PDB entry 7WBB | electron microscopy, 3.60 A resolution | chains E and H of the 7 polymer chains in the assembly

== Chain E ==
Protein: AFG2 isoform 1
Organism: Saccharomyces cerevisiae
UniProt: A0A6A5PRU8 (A0A6A5PRU8_YEASX); residues 1-780 here = UniProt positions 1-780
Chain sequence (780 residues; numbered 1 to 780; the number before each row is that of its first residue):
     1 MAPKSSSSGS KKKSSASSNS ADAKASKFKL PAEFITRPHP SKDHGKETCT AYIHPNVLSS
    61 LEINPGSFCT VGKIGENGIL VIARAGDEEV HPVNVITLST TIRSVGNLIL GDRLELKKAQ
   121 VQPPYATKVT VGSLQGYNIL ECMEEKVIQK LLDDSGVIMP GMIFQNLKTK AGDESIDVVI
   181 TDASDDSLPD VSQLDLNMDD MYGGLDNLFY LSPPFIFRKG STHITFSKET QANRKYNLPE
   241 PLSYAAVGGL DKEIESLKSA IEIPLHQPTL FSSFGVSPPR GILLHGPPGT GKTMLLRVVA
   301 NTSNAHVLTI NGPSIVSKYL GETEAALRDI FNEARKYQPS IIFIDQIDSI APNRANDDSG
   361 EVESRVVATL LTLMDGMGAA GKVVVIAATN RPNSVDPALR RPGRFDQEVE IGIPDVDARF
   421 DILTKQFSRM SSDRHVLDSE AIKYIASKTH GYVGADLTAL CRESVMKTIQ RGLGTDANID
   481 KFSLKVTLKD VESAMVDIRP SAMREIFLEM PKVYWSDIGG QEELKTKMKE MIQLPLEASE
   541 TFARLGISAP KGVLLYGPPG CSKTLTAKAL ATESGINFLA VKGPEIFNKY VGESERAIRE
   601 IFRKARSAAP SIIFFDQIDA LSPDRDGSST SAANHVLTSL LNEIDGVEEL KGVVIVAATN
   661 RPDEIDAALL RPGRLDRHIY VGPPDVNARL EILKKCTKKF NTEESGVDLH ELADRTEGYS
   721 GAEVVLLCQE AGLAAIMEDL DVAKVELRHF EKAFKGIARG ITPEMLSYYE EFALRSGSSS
Not modelled in the structure: 1-28, 186-208, 778-780
Sequence notes: engineered mutation Q346 (Glu in A0A6A5PRU8), Q617 (Glu in A0A6A5PRU8)
Small-molecule neighbours:
  - ATP (adenosine-5'-triphosphate), molecule 1: A246, V247, P288, G289, T290, G291, K292, T293, M294, N390, I422, G454, A455, T458
  - ATP, molecule 2: D375, R401, R404
  - ATP, molecule 3: G519, G560, C561, S562, K563, T564, L565, N660, I692, G721, A722, V725
  - ATP, molecule 4: D645, R671, R674
From the paper describing this entry:
  - mutagenesis - Y319A, E346Q/E617Q, M503A, R504A, Y590A, V647R: decreased growth
  - binding site for ATP: R401, R404, R671, R674
  - binding site for substrate (chain H): K318 to L320, K589 to V591
  - mutagenesis - Y236R, E240A, P241A, R499A, F507A: unchanged growth
  - self-association interface (contacts with another copy of this molecule): M377, V647

== Chain H ==
Protein: substrate
Organism: Escherichia coli
Chain sequence (23 residues; each row starts with the number of its first residue; X marks 23 residues of unknown identity (built as UNK)):
     1 XXXXXXXXXX XXXXXXXXXX XXX
Not modelled in the structure: 12

== How chain E and chain H interact ==
Chain E side of the interface, 8 residues: K318, Y319, L320, V362, E363, K589, Y590, V591

== Summary ==
No residue of chain E is in contact with chain H. Bound to chain E: 4 copies of ATP. From the paper: a binding
site for ATP at R401(E), R404(E) and R671(E) among others; Y319A, E346Q/E617Q and M503A of chain E, among
others, reduce growth; 11 substitutions were tested in all.
Here chain E is AFG2 isoform 1 (Saccharomyces cerevisiae) and chain H is substrate (Escherichia coli). Entry
7WBB (Cryo-EM structure of substrate engaged Drg1 hexamer) was determined by electron microscopy, deposited
together with 7WD3, 7YKK, 7YKL, 7YKT and 7YKZ.
